PDB entry 8ABA | electron microscopy, 3.20 A resolution | chains F and D of the 20 polymer chains in the assembly

[Chain F]
Protein: YALI0F24673p
Source organism: Yarrowia lipolytica
UniProtKB: Q6C0H4 (Q6C0H4_YARLI); residues 11-147 here correspond to UniProt positions 1-137 (UniProt number = residue number - 10)
Sequence (137 residues; numbered 11 to 147; the number before each row is that of its first residue):
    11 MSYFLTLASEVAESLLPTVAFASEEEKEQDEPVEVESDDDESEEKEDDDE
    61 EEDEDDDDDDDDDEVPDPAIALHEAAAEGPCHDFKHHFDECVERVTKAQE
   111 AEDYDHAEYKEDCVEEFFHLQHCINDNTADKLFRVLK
Disordered / not traced: 11-75, 147
Cystine bridges: C91-C133, C101-C123

[Chain D]
Protein: YALI0A17468p
Source organism: Yarrowia lipolytica
UniProtKB: Q6CGP7 (Q6CGP7_YARLI); residues 1-330 here = UniProt positions 1-330
Sequence (330 residues; numbered 1 to 330; the number before each row is that of its first residue):
     1 MRRRRIGVWPENRRVSRLWVSLSPRSCVTCPVPTNQNPPINNHHTPILTQ
    51 MFKAIPLRQALLGISSAVCAGATTTYYYTTKAEAMTAAEHGLHPAEYPWP
   101 QNGMLSTFDHASLRRGYQVYKEVCAACHSLDRIAWRNLVGVTHTTDEAKA
   151 FAEELEYDDEPDDEGNPRKRPGKLADYIPGPYPNEQAARAANQGALPPDL
   201 SLIAKARHGGADYIFALLTGYPDEPPAGVVLAPGMNYNPYFPGGGIGMAR
   251 TLFDGVVEYEDGTPATTSQMAKDVAAFLTWAAEPEHDERKKLGLKAIIVI
   301 SAMLGLSVYIKKFKWSPIKNRKFIYNPPKN
Disordered / not traced: 1-84, 329-330
Metal / ion sites: heme c Fe: H128, M248
Residues lining bound ligands:
  - heme c (HEC): V119, V123, C124, C127, H128, N192, A195, L196, P197, P198, L200, I203, R207, Y213, I214, L217, L218, F241, I246, G247, M248, T251, L252, V274, L278
  - phosphatidylethanolamine (PTY): L292, K295, A296, V299, I300, M303

[Chain F / chain D interface]
Pairs across the interface (36; chain F residue first):
  P76(F) with T266(D)
  D77(F) with D254(D); T266(D); T267(D), hydrogen bond (side chain-backbone); S268(D), hydrogen bond (side chain-backbone)
  P78(F) with T266(D)
  A79(F) with S268(D)
  V105(F) with A227(D)
  D122(F) with A227(D)
  C123(F) with A227(D), hydrogen bond (backbone-backbone)
  V124(F) with A88(D), hydrophobic; V229(D), hydrophobic; Y237(D)
  F127(F) with P222(D), hydrophobic; P226(D), hydrophobic; P239(D), hydrophobic
  F128(F) with A87(D); A88(D); G91(D); L92(D); Y237(D); P239(D), hydrophobic
  Q131(F) with L92(D)
  H132(F) with H93(D)
  N135(F) with A95(D); Y240(D), hydrogen bond
  A139(F) with E96(D); Y97(D), hydrophobic
  D140(F) with P98(D)
  L142(F) with F215(D), hydrophobic
  F143(F) with Y97(D), hydrophobic; P98(D), hydrophobic; W99(D), hydrophobic; F215(D), hydrophobic; K272(D)
  L146(F) with Q269(D)
Interface residues without a listed pair, chain F (23 interface residues in all): F98, V102, T106, Q109, E121
Interface residues without a listed pair, chain D (25 interface residues in all): G228

[In short]
23 residues of chain F face 25 of chain D across their interface; the contacts include 4 hydrogen bonds. Polar
pairs include D77(F)-T267(D), D77(F)-S268(D) and N135(F)-Y240(D). Ligands of chain D: heme c and
phosphatidylethanolamine. H128(D) and M248(D) form the heme c Fe site.
Chain F is YALI0F24673p and chain D is YALI0A17468p, both from Yarrowia lipolytica; the structure, Complex
III2 from Yarrowia lipolytica, ascorbate-reduced, int-position, was determined by electron microscopy,
deposited together with 8AB6, 8AB7, 8AB8, 8AB9, 8ABB, 8ABE and 11 further entries.
